Entry 4RVK (X-ray diffraction, 1.85 A resolution); this record covers chain A.

Chain A:
Molecule: Serine/threonine-protein kinase Chk1
From: Homo sapiens
Notes: EC 2.7.11.1; fragment: kinase domain, UNP reidues 1-289
UniProt: O14757 (CHK1_HUMAN); numbering as in UniProt (aligned over 1-289)
Amino-acid sequence (298 residues; numbered 1 to 298; the number before each row is that of its first residue):
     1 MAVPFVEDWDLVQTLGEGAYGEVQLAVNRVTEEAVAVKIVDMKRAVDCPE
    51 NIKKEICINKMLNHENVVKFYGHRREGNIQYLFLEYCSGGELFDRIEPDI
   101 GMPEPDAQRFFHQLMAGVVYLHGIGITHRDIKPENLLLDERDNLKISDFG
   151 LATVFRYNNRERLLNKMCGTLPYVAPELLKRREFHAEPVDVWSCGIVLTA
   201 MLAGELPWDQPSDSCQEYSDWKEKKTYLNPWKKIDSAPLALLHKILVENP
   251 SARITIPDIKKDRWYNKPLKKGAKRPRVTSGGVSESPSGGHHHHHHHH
Disordered / not traced: 1-2, 44-50, 274-298
Differences from the reference sequence: expression tag (290-298)
Swiss-Prot annotation at these positions:
  - active site: Asp130 (Proton acceptor)
  - binding site (ATP): Leu15 to Val23, Lys38
  - modified residue (Phosphoserine): Ser280, Ser286
  - cross-link: Lys132 (Glycyl lysine isopeptide (Lys-Gly) (interchain with G-Cter in ubiquitin))
  - mutagenesis: Lys38 (K38R: Abolishes kinase activity), Asp130 (D130A: Abolishes kinase activity), Lys132 (K132R: Strong reduction of chromatin-associated CHK1 ubiquitination)

Overview:
From UniProt: active-site residue Asp130, 10 ATP-binding residues and 3 mutagenesis sites.
Chain A is Serine/threonine-protein kinase Chk1 (Homo sapiens); the structure, CHK1 kinase domain with
diazacarbazole compound 8: N-[3-(6-cyano-9H-pyrrolo[2,3-b:5,4-c']dipyridin-3-yl)phenyl]acetamide, was
determined by X-ray diffraction (same publication as 4RVL and 4RVM).
